PDB entry 1QUQ | X-ray diffraction, 2.50 A resolution | chains B and D of the 4 polymer chains in the assembly

[Chain B (and D)]
Protein: Protein (replication protein A 14 kd subunit)
From: Homo sapiens
Notes: fragment: rpa14; chain D of this document is another copy of the same molecule, construct and numbering; everything in this record applies to it too
Reference sequence: P35244 (RFA3_HUMAN); residue numbers follow UniProt; this construct covers 1-121
Chain sequence (121 residues; each row starts with the number of its first residue):
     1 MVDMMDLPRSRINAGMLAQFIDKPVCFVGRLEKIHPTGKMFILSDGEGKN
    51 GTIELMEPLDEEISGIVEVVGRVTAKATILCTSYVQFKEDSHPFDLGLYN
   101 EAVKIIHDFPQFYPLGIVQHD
Not modelled in the structure: 1-2, 117-121 (chain D: 1-2, 118-121)
Swiss-Prot annotation at these positions:
  - modified residue: Val2 (N-acetylvaline)
  - cross-link (Glycyl lysine isopeptide (Lys-Gly)): Lys23 (interchain with G-Cter in ubiquitin), Lys39 (interchain with G-Cter in ubiquitin), Lys88 (interchain with G-Cter in ubiquitin)

[Chain B / chain D interface]
Pairs across the interface (10):
  Leu98(B) - Gln111(D)
  Ile105(B) - Asp108(D)
  Ile105(B) - Phe109(D)  hydrophobic
  Asp108(B) - Lys104(D)
  Asp108(B) - Asp108(D)
  Phe109(B) - Glu101(D)
  Phe109(B) - Lys104(D)
  Phe109(B) - Ile105(D)  hydrophobic
  Phe109(B) - Asp108(D)
  Gln111(B) - Glu101(D)
Interface residues without a listed pair, chain B (7 interface residues in all): Glu101, Phe112

[Overview]
The interface between chain B and chain D involves 7 residues on one side and 6 on the other.
Chain B and chain D are both Protein (replication protein A 14 kd subunit) (Homo sapiens); the structure,
Complex of replication protein A subunits RPA14 and RPA32, was determined by X-ray diffraction.
